Entry 7UJE (X-ray diffraction, 2.50 A resolution); this record covers chains A and B of the 4 polymer chains in the assembly.

== Chain A ==
Name: Integrin alpha-IIb
Source organism: Homo sapiens
UniProtKB: P08514 (ITA2B_HUMAN); residues 1-454 here correspond to UniProt positions 32-485 (UniProt number = residue number + 31)
Sequence (454 residues; each row starts with the number of its first residue):
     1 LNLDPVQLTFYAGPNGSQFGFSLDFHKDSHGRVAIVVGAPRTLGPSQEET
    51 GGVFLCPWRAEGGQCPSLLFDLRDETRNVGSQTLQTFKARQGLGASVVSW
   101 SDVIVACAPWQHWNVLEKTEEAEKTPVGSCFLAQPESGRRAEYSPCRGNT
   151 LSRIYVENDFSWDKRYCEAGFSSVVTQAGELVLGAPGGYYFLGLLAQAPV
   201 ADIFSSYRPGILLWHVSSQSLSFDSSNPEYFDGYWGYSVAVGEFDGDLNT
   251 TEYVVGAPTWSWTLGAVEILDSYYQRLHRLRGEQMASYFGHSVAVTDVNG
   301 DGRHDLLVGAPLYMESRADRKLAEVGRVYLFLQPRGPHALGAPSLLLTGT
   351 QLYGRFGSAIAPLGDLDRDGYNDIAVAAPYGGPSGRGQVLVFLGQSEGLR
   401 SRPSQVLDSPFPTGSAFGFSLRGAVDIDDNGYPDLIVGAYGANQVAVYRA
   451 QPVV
Disulfides: Cys56-Cys65, Cys107-Cys130, Cys146-Cys167
Metal / ion sites: Ca2+ site 1: Glu243, Asp245, Asp247, Thr250, Glu252; Ca2+ site 2: Asp297, Asn299, Asp301, Arg303, Asp305; Ca2+ site 3: Asp365, Asp367, Asp369, Tyr371, Asp373; Ca2+ site 4: Asp426, Asp428, Asn430, Tyr432, Asp434
Small-molecule neighbours: I1F ({5-[N-(4-carbamimidoylbenzoyl)-4-nitro-L-phenylalanyl]-4,5,6,7-tetrahydro-2H-pyrazolo[4,3-c]pyridin-2-yl}acetic acid): Asp159, Phe160, Tyr189, Tyr190, Leu192, Asp224, Ser225, Ser226, Phe231
UniProt features mapped onto this chain:
  - binding site (Ca(2+)): Glu243, Asp245, Asp247, Thr250, Glu252, Asp297, Asn299, Asp301, Arg303, Asp305, Asp365, Asp367, Asp369, Tyr371, Asp373, Asp426, Asp428, Asn430, Tyr432, Asp434
  - glycosylation (N-linked (GlcNAc...) asparagine): Asn15, Asn249

== Chain B ==
Name: Integrin beta-3
Source organism: Homo sapiens
UniProtKB: P05106 (ITB3_HUMAN); residues 1-471 here correspond to UniProt positions 27-497 (UniProt number = residue number + 26)
Sequence (471 residues; row label = number of the first residue in the row):
     1 GPNICTTRGVSSCQQCLAVSPMCAWCSDEALPLGSPRCDLKENLLKDNCA
    51 PESIEFPVSEARVLEDRPLSDKGSGDSSQVTQVSPQRIALRLRPDDSKNF
   101 SIQVRQVEDYPVDIYYLMDLSYSMKDDLWSIQNLGTKLATQMRKLTSNLR
   151 IGFGAFVDKPVSPYMYISPPEALENPCYDMKTTCLPMFGYKHVLTLTDQV
   201 TRFNEEVKKQSVSRNRDAPEGGFDAIMQATVCDEKIGWRNDASHLLVFTT
   251 DAKTHIALDGRLAGIVQPNDGQCHVGSDNHYSASTTMDYPSLGLMTEKLS
   301 QKNINLIFAVTENVVNLYQNYSELIPGTTVGVLSMDSSNVLQLIVDAYGK
   351 IRSKVELEVRDLPEELSLSFNATCLNNEVIPGLKSCMGLKIGDTVSFSIE
   401 AKVRGCPQEKEKSFTIKPVGFKDSLIVQVTFDCDCACQAQAEPNSHRCNN
   451 GNGTFECGVCRCGPGWLGSQC
Not modelled in the structure: 467-471
Disulfides: Cys5-Cys23, Cys13-Cys435, Cys16-Cys38, Cys26-Cys49, Cys177-Cys184, Cys232-Cys273, Cys374-Cys386, Cys406-Cys433, Cys437-Cys457, Cys448-Cys460
Covalent attachments: N-acetylglucosamine (NAG) linked to Asn99, Asn320, Asn371
Metal / ion sites: Mn2+ site 1: Ser121, Glu220 (together with I1F); Mn2+ site 2: Ser123, Asp126, Asp127; Mn2+ site 3: Asp158, Asn215, Asp217, Pro219, Glu220
Small-molecule neighbours: I1F ({5-[N-(4-carbamimidoylbenzoyl)-4-nitro-L-phenylalanyl]-4,5,6,7-tetrahydro-2H-pyrazolo[4,3-c]pyridin-2-yl}acetic acid): Ser121, Tyr122, Tyr166, Ser213, Arg214, Asn215, Arg216, Asp217, Ala218, Glu220
UniProt features mapped onto this chain:
  - region: Cys177 to Cys184 (Involved in CX3CL1-, NRG1-, FGF1- and IGF1-binding), Gln267 to Met287 (CX3CL1-binding)
  - binding site (Mg(2+)): Ser121, Ser123, Glu220
  - binding site (Ca(2+)): Ser123, Asp126, Asp127, Asp158, Asn215, Asp217, Pro219, Glu220, Asp251, Met335
  - glycosylation (N-linked (GlcNAc...) asparagine): Asn99, Asn320, Asn371, Asn452
What the authors report for this chain:
  - Mn2+ coordination through a water molecule: Ser123
  - mutagenesis - N305T (6-fold): increased binding to FITC-echistatin

== Chain A / chain B interface ==
Contacting residue pairs (62):
  Phe21(A) with Arg261(B)
  Arg41(A) with Gly264(B), hydrogen bond (side chain-backbone)
  Trp110(A) with Arg261(B), hydrogen bond (side chain-backbone); Leu262(B), hydrogen bond (side chain-backbone); Gly264(B)
  His112(A) with Ser162(B), hydrogen bond; Ile167(B)
  Glu121(A) with Ser168(B), hydrogen bond; Pro169(B)
  Glu123(A) with Ser168(B); Arg216(B), salt bridge
  Lys124(A) with Ile167(B); Ser168(B), hydrogen bond (backbone-side chain)
  Thr125(A) with Arg216(B)
  Pro126(A) with Ser162(B); Pro163(B), hydrophobic
  Tyr166(A) with Arg216(B)
  Glu168(A) with Pro163(B); Leu262(B)
  Phe171(A) with Arg261(B)
  Tyr190(A) with Arg216(B), hydrogen bond (side chain-backbone)
  Phe191(A) with Asp217(B)
  Phe231(A) with Lys253(B), hydrogen bond (backbone-side chain)
  Asp232(A) with Pro219(B); Lys253(B), salt bridge
  Tyr234(A) with His255(B); Asp259(B); Leu262(B), hydrophobic
  Tyr237(A) with Leu258(B), hydrogen bond (side chain-backbone); Arg261(B)
  Thr259(A) with Asp259(B)
  Trp262(A) with Lys253(B); Leu317(B), hydrophobic
  Thr263(A) with Ile256(B); Tyr321(B), hydrogen bond
  Met285(A) with Leu317(B), hydrophobic; Asn320(B); Tyr321(B), hydrophobic; Leu324(B)
  Ala286(A) with Ile256(B), hydrophobic; Leu292(B), hydrophobic
  Tyr288(A) with Ala257(B); Leu258(B), hydrogen bond (side chain-backbone); Asp259(B), hydrogen bond
  His291(A) with Leu258(B)
  Pro311(A) with Leu258(B), hydrophobic
  Leu312(A) with Ala257(B), hydrophobic; Leu258(B), hydrophobic
  Met314(A) with Gly293(B); Leu324(B), hydrophobic
  Asp319(A) with Lys384(B), salt bridge
  Lys321(A) with Glu358(B), salt bridge
  Leu322(A) with Leu324(B)
  Glu324(A) with Ser291(B), hydrogen bond
  Tyr353(A) with Gly293(B), hydrogen bond (side chain-backbone); Leu294(B); Glu297(B), hydrogen bond
  Arg355(A) with Leu258(B); Pro268(B)
  Tyr380(A) with Pro268(B)
  Phe419(A) with Arg261(B)
  Tyr440(A) with Val266(B)
Also at the interface, not in a pair above, chain A (43 interface residues in all): Gln18, Ala95, Asn114, Pro186, Gly187, Gln284
Also at the interface, not in a pair above, chain B (34 interface residues in all): Tyr166, Tyr178, Ala218, Ala263

== Summary ==
The interface between chain A and chain B involves 43 residues on one side and 34 on the other, with 15
hydrogen bonds and 4 salt bridges. Among the polar pairs are Glu123(A)-Arg216(B), Asp232(A)-Lys253(B) and
Asp319(A)-Lys384(B). From the paper: N305T of chain B increases binding to FITC-echistatin; water-mediated
Mn2+ coordination by Ser123(B).
Here chain A is Integrin alpha-IIb and chain B is Integrin beta-3, both from Homo sapiens. Entry 7UJE
(Integrin alpha IIB beta3 complex with UR2922 in Mn2+) was determined by X-ray diffraction, deposited together
with 7L8P, 7TCT, 7TD8, 7THO, 7TMZ, 7TPD and 15 further entries.
